1KBV - chains A and C of the 3 polymer chains in the assembly; structure by X-ray diffraction, 1.95 A resolution.

== Chain A (and C) ==
Molecule: Major outer membrane protein PAN 1
From: Neisseria gonorrhoeae
Notes: fragment: Residues 42-364, soluble domain; chain C of this document is another copy of the same molecule, construct and numbering; everything in this record applies to it too
UniProtKB: Q02219 (ANIA_NEIGO); residues 2-324 here correspond to UniProt positions 42-364 (UniProt number = residue number + 40)
Sequence (327 residues; numbered 1 to 327; the number before each row is that of its first residue):
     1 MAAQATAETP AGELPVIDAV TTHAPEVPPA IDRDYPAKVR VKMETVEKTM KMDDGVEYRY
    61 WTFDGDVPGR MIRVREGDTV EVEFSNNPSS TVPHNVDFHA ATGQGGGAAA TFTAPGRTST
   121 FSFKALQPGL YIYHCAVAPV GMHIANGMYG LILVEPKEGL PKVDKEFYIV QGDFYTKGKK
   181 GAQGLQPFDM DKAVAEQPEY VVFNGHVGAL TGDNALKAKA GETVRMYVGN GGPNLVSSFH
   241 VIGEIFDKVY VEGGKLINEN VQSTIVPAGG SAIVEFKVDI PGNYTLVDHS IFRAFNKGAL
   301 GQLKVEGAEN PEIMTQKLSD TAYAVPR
Disordered / not traced: 1-12, 315-327
Differences from the reference sequence: initiating methionine (1); cloning artifact (325-327)
Bound ions: Cu ion site 1: His-94, Cys-135, His-143, Met-148; Cu ion site 2: His-99, His-134 (together with nitrite ion) (shared with 1 residue of chain B); Cu ion site 3: His-289 (together with nitrite ion) (shared with His-99(C), His-134(C) of chain C)
Small-molecule neighbours:
  - nitrite ion (NO2), molecule 1: Asp-97, His-99, His-134
  - nitrite ion (NO2), molecule 2: His-240, Ile-242, His-289, Ile-291
UniProt features mapped onto this chain:
  - binding site (Cu cation): His-94, His-99, His-134, Cys-135, His-143, Met-148, His-289
  - binding site (substrate): His-99, His-240

== Interface between chain A and chain C ==
Pairs across the interface (87):
  Gln-197(A) with Ala-195(C)
  Ser-238(A) with Val-236(C); Pro-267(C); Ala-268(C), hydrogen bond (side chain-backbone)
  His-240(A) with His-99(C), hydrogen bond
  Ile-242(A) with Asp-97(C); Gly-105(C)
  Gly-243(A) with Ala-101(C); Thr-102(C); Gly-103(C), hydrogen bond (backbone-backbone); Gly-106(C)
  Glu-244(A) with Thr-102(C)
  Ile-245(A) with His-99(C); Ala-100(C); Gln-127(C); Tyr-131(C)
  Asp-247(A) with Gln-127(C), hydrogen bond
  Leu-256(A) with Leu-256(C), hydrophobic
  Ile-257(A) with Leu-256(C)
  Asn-258(A) with Val-251(C); Gly-254(C); Lys-255(C); Leu-256(C)
  Glu-259(A) with Gly-254(C); Lys-255(C), hydrogen bond (backbone-backbone)
  Asn-260(A) with Gln-127(C); Pro-128(C); Tyr-131(C); Gly-254(C)
  Val-261(A) with Glu-252(C); Gly-254(C)
  Gln-262(A) with His-99(C), hydrogen bond; Leu-130(C), hydrogen bond (side chain-backbone); Tyr-131(C); Ile-132(C), hydrogen bond (side chain-backbone); Gly-269(C); Gly-270(C); Ser-271(C), hydrogen bond
  Ser-263(A) with Glu-252(C); Pro-267(C); Ala-268(C), hydrogen bond (side chain-backbone); Gly-269(C)
  Thr-264(A) with Glu-252(C)
  Ile-265(A) with Glu-252(C), hydrogen bond (backbone-side chain); Ile-265(C), hydrophobic; Pro-267(C), hydrophobic
  Asp-279(A) with Thr-102(C); Leu-126(C)
  Gly-282(A) with Gln-104(C)
  Asn-283(A) with Gln-104(C), hydrogen bond (backbone-side chain)
  Tyr-284(A) with Gly-103(C)
  His-289(A) with His-99(C), hydrogen bond; His-134(C), hydrogen bond; Pro-233(C); Ala-268(C); Gly-269(C)
  Ser-290(A) with Pro-233(C); Asn-234(C), hydrogen bond (side chain-backbone); Ala-268(C)
  Ile-291(A) with Gly-141(C); Ile-144(C), hydrophobic; Pro-233(C), hydrogen bond (backbone-backbone); Asn-234(C)
  Phe-292(A) with Gly-141(C); Met-142(C); Phe-188(C), hydrophobic; Met-190(C), hydrophobic; Ala-193(C), hydrophobic; Val-194(C), hydrophobic; Pro-233(C), hydrophobic; Asn-234(C), hydrogen bond (backbone-side chain)
  Arg-293(A) with Glu-196(C), salt bridge
  Phe-295(A) with Val-140(C), hydrophobic
  Lys-297(A) with Val-194(C), hydrogen bond (side chain-backbone)
  Glu-312(A) with Lys-124(C)
  Ile-313(A) with Thr-102(C); Phe-123(C); Lys-124(C), hydrogen bond (backbone-backbone)
  Met-314(A) with Ala-101(C), hydrophobic; Thr-102(C); Gly-103(C); Gln-104(C); Gly-106(C); Gly-107(C); Phe-121(C), hydrophobic; Ser-122(C); Phe-123(C), hydrophobic
Also at the interface, not in a pair above, chain A (36 interface residues in all): Phe-246, Val-251, Asn-296, Pro-311
Also at the interface, not in a pair above, chain C (46 interface residues in all): Gly-253

== In short ==
Chain A and chain C form an interface of 36 and 46 residues respectively, with 19 hydrogen bonds and 1 salt
bridge. Among the polar pairs are Arg-293(A)/Glu-196(C), Ser-238(A)/Ala-268(C) and His-240(A)/His-99(C). Chain
A binds nitrite ion.
Both chains are Major outer membrane protein PAN 1 (Neisseria gonorrhoeae). Entry 1KBV (Nitrite-soaked crystal
structure of the soluble domain of ania from neisseria gonorrhoeae) was determined by X-ray diffraction
together with 1KBW from the same study.
